PDB entry 3AZF | X-ray diffraction, 2.70 A resolution | chains F and J of the 10 polymer chains in the assembly

# Chain F
Molecule: Histone H4
From: Homo sapiens
UniProt: P62805 (H4_HUMAN); residues 0-102 here correspond to UniProt positions 1-103 (UniProt number = residue number + 1)
Sequence (106 residues; each row starts with the number of its first residue; numbers below 1 keep their minus sign (Gly-3 is residue -3)):
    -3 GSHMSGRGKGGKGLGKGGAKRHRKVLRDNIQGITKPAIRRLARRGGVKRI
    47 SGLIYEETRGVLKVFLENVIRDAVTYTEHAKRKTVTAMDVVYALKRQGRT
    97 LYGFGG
Not modelled in the structure: -3 to 18
Sequence notes: expression tag (-3 to -1)
Curated features (UniProtKB/Swiss-Prot):
  - DNA-binding region: Lys16 to Lys20
  - modified residue: Ser1 (N-acetylserine), Arg3 (Asymmetric dimethylarginine), Lys5 (N6-(2-hydroxyisobutyryl)lysine), Lys8 (N6-(2-hydroxyisobutyryl)lysine), Lys12 (N6-(2-hydroxyisobutyryl)lysine), Lys16 (N6-(2-hydroxyisobutyryl)lysine), Lys20 (N6,N6,N6-trimethyllysine), Lys31 (N6-(2-hydroxyisobutyryl)lysine), Lys44 (N6-(2-hydroxyisobutyryl)lysine), Ser47 (Phosphoserine), Tyr51 (Phosphotyrosine), Lys59 (N6-(2-hydroxyisobutyryl)lysine), Lys77 (N6-(2-hydroxyisobutyryl)lysine), Lys79 (N6-(2-hydroxyisobutyryl)lysine), Thr80 (Phosphothreonine), Tyr88 (Phosphotyrosine), Lys91 (N6-(2-hydroxyisobutyryl)lysine)
  - cross-link (Glycyl lysine isopeptide (Lys-Gly)): Lys12 (interchain with G-Cter in SUMO2), Lys20 (interchain with G-Cter in SUMO2), Lys31 (interchain with G-Cter in SUMO2), Lys59 (interchain with G-Cter in SUMO2), Lys79 (interchain with G-Cter in SUMO2), Lys91 (interchain with G-Cter in SUMO2)

# Chain J
Molecule: 146-nt DNA strand
Sequence (146 nucleotides; each row starts with the number of its first residue):
   147 ATCAATATCCACCTGCAGATTCTACCAAAAGTGTATTTGGAAACTGCTCC
   197 ATCAAAAGGCATGTTCAGCTGAATTCAGCTGAACATGCCTTTTGATGGAG
   247 CAGTTTCCAAATACACTTTTGGTAGAATCTGCAGGTGGATATTGAT
Not modelled in the structure: 147
Metal / ion sites: Mn2+ site 1 near DG185 (its only coordinating residue here); Mn2+ site 2 near DG217 (its only coordinating residue here); Mn2+ site 3 near DG267 (its only coordinating residue here); Mn2+ site 4 near DG280 (its only coordinating residue here)

# How chain F and chain J interact
Pairs across the interface - 9 pairs, chain F then chain J:
  Arg19(F) with DT198(J), hydrogen bond to the phosphate; DC199(J), salt bridge to the phosphate
  Thr30(F) with DA207(J), phosphate contact; DT208(J), phosphate contact
  Pro32(F) with DA207(J), phosphate contact; DT208(J), phosphate contact
  Arg36(F) with DA207(J), salt bridge to the phosphate
  Arg45(F) with DT216(J), sugar contact; DG217(J), sugar contact
Interface residues without a listed pair, chain F (7 interface residues in all): Lys31, Thr80
Interface residues without a listed pair, chain J (8 interface residues in all): DC196, DG214

# Overview
The interface between chain F and chain J involves 7 residues on one side and 8 on the other, with 1 hydrogen
bond and 2 salt bridges. Polar contacts include Arg19(F)-DT198(J), Arg19(F)-DC199(J) and Arg36(F)-DA207(J).
From UniProt: a DNA-binding region on chain F.
Here chain F is Histone H4 (Homo sapiens) and chain J is a 146-nt DNA strand. Entry 3AZF (Crystal Structure of
Human Nucleosome Core Particle Containing H3K79Q mutation) was determined by X-ray diffraction (same
publication as 3AYW, 3AZE, 3AZG, 3AZH, 3AZJ, 3AZK and 3 further entries).
